Entry 5EHC (X-ray diffraction, 2.40 A resolution); this record covers chains A and B.

# Chain A
Molecule: Eukaryotic translation initiation factor 4E
Source organism: Homo sapiens
UniProtKB: P06730 (IF4E_HUMAN); residues 1-217 here = UniProt positions 1-217
Amino-acid sequence (217 residues; numbered 1 to 217; the number before each row is that of its first residue):
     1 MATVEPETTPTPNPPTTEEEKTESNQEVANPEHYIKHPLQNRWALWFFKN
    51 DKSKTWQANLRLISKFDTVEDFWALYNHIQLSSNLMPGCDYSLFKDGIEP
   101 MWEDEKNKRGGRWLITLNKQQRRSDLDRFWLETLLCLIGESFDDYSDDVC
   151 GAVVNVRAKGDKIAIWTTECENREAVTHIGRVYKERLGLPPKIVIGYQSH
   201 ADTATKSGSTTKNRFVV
Unresolved in the structure: 1-26, 205-209
Swiss-Prot annotation at these positions:
  - region (EIF4EBP1/2/3 binding): His37 to Gln40, Trp73 to Asn77, Glu132 to Gly139
  - binding site (mRNA): Trp56, Gln57, Trp102, Glu103, Arg157 to Lys162, Thr205 to Ser207
  - site: Lys159 (Microbial infection: Interaction with potato virus Y VPg)
  - modified residue: Ala2 (N-acetylalanine), Thr22 (Phosphothreonine), Ser209 (Phosphoserine)
  - mutagenesis: Ser53 (S53A/D: No effect on phosphorylation level nor incorporation into eIF4F complex; S53A: Does not affect ability to rescue growth of yeast lacking a functional EIF4E/CDC33 gene), Trp56 (W56A: Impairs mRNA nuclear export. Reduces affinity for ribavirin), Trp73 (W73A: Abolishes binding to EIF4EBP1. Impairs interaction with DDX3X. Does not impair mRNA nuclear export. Does not affect affinity for ribavirin), Trp102 (W102L: Decrease in mRNA cap binding; when associated with A-105), Glu103 (E103A: No effect), Asp104 (D104A: No effect), Glu105 (E105A: Decrease in mRNA cap binding; when associated with L-102), Lys119 (K119A: Higher affinity for EIF4G1), Ser209 (S209A: Abolishes resistance to cellular stress and DNA-damaging agents. Does not affect ability to rescue growth of yeast lacking a functional EIF4E/CDC33 gene; S209D: Phosphomimetic mutant ...)
Small-molecule neighbours: 5NX (3-[[(2R,3S,4R,5R)-5-[2-azanyl-7-[(3-chlorophenyl)methyl]-6-oxidanylidene-1H-purin-7-ium-9-yl]-3,4-bis(oxidanyl)oxolan-2-yl]methylamino]-4-oxidanyl-cyclobut-3-ene-1,2-dione): Trp56, Gln57, Met101, Trp102, Glu103, Arg112, Arg157, Lys162, Trp166, His200, Thr203, Ala204
What the authors report for this chain:
  - binding site for 5NX: Trp56
  - conformationally variable residues (side-chain flip): Trp102

# Chain B
Molecule: Eukaryotic translation initiation factor 4 gamma 1
Notes: fragment: eIF4E binding sequence
UniProtKB: Q04637 (IF4G1_HUMAN); residues 621-634 here correspond to UniProt positions 609-622 (UniProt number = residue number - 12)
Amino-acid sequence (14 residues; numbered 621 to 634; the number before each row is that of its first residue):
   621 KKRYDREFLLGFQF

# Chain A / chain B interface
Residue-residue contacts (23; chain A residue first):
  His37(A) with Tyr624(B); Phe632(B)
  Pro38(A) with Lys622(B); Tyr624(B), hydrogen bond (backbone-side chain)
  Leu39(A) with Lys622(B)
  Gln40(A) with Lys621(B); Lys622(B), hydrogen bond (side chain-backbone)
  Val69(A) with Leu629(B), hydrophobic; Phe632(B), hydrophobic
  Glu70(A) with Phe632(B)
  Trp73(A) with Leu629(B), hydrogen bond (side chain-backbone); Leu630(B), hydrophobic; Phe632(B); Gln633(B)
  Asn77(A) with Gln633(B), hydrogen bond (side chain-backbone)
  Glu132(A) with Arg626(B), salt bridge
  Leu135(A) with Leu629(B), hydrophobic; Leu630(B), hydrophobic
  Gly139(A) with Arg623(B); Tyr624(B), hydrogen bond (backbone-backbone)
  Glu140(A) with Lys622(B)
  Asp143(A) with Arg623(B), salt bridge
  Arg186(A) with Arg626(B)
Interface residues without a listed pair, chain A (17 interface residues in all): Tyr76, Leu131, Ile138
Interface residues without a listed pair, chain B (10 interface residues in all): Phe628

# Summary
17 residues of chain A face 10 of chain B across their interface; the contacts include 5 hydrogen bonds and 2
salt bridges. Polar pairs include Glu132(A)-Arg626(B), Asp143(A)-Arg623(B) and Pro38(A)-Tyr624(B). Ligands of
chain A: compound 5NX. The paper reports a binding site for 5NX at Trp56(A); conformational variability at
Trp102(A).
Here chain A is Eukaryotic translation initiation factor 4E (Homo sapiens) and chain B is Eukaryotic
translation initiation factor 4 gamma 1. Entry 5EHC (Co-crystal structure of eIF4E with nucleotide mimetic
inhibitor) was determined by X-ray diffraction (same publication as 5EI3, 5EIR and 5EKV).
